PDB entry 7EIY | X-ray diffraction, 2.20 A resolution | chains A and B

== Chain A (and B) ==
Protein: Histidine decarboxylase
Organism: Homo sapiens
Notes: EC 4.1.1.22; chain B of this document is another copy of the same molecule, construct and numbering; everything in this record applies to it too
Reference sequence: P19113 (DCHS_HUMAN); residue numbers follow UniProt; this construct covers 2-477
Chain sequence (481 residues; each row starts with the number of its first residue; numbers below 1 keep their minus sign (Gly-3 is residue -3)):
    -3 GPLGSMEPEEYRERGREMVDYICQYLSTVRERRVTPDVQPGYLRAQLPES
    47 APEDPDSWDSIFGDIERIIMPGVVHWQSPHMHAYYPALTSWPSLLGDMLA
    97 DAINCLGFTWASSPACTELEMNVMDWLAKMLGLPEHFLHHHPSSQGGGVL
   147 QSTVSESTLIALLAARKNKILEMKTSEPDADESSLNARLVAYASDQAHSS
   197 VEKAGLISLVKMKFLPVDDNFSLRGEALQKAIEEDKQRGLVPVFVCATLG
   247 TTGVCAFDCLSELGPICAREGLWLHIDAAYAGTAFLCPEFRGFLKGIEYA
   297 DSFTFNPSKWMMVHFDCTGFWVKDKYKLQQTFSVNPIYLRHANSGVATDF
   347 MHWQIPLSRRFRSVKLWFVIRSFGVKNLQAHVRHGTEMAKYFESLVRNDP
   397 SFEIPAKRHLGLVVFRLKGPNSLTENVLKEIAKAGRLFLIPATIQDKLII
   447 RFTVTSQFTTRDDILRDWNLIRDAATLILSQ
Not modelled in the structure: -3 to 1, 333-340, 477 (chain B: -3 to 0, 332-342)
Sequence notes: expression tag (-3 to 1); engineered mutation Ser180 (Cys in P19113), Ser418 (Cys in P19113)
Modified positions: Cys255 (S-oxy cysteine; CSX)
Small-molecule neighbours:
  - histidine / pyridoxal phosphate, molecule 1: Trp72, Tyr80, Tyr81, Pro82, Ala83, Thr149, Val150, Ser151, His194, Ser196, Thr244, Gly246, Thr248, Asp273, Ala275, Asn302, Lys305
  - histidine / pyridoxal phosphate, molecule 2: Leu102, Phe104, Leu353, Ser354

== Interface between chain A and chain B ==
Contacting residue pairs (281; chain A residue first):
  Met2(A) - Trp87(B)
  Met2(A) - Leu91(B)  hydrophobic
  Pro4(A) - Cys19(B)  hydrophobic
  Pro4(A) - Ser23(B)
  Pro4(A) - Trp87(B)  hydrophobic
  Tyr7(A) - Val15(B)
  Tyr7(A) - Ile18(B)
  Tyr7(A) - Cys19(B)  hydrophobic
  Tyr7(A) - Trp87(B)  hydrophobic
  Arg8(A) - Val15(B)
  Arg8(A) - Asp16(B)  salt bridge
  Arg8(A) - Cys19(B)  hydrogen bond
  Arg8(A) - Gln20(B)  hydrogen bond
  Arg10(A) - Leu91(B)
  Gly11(A) - Val15(B)
  Gly11(A) - Leu91(B)
  Gly11(A) - Met94(B)
  Arg12(A) - Arg12(B)
  Arg12(A) - Asp16(B)  salt bridge
  Met14(A) - Leu91(B)
  Met14(A) - Met94(B)  hydrophobic
  Val15(A) - Tyr7(B)
  Val15(A) - Arg8(B)
  Val15(A) - Met94(B)  hydrophobic
  Asp16(A) - Arg8(B)  salt bridge
  Asp16(A) - Arg12(B)  salt bridge
  Tyr17(A) - Leu95(B)  hydrophobic
  Ile18(A) - Tyr7(B)
  Ile18(A) - Met94(B)
  Ile18(A) - Ala98(B)  hydrophobic
  Cys19(A) - Pro4(B)  hydrophobic
  Cys19(A) - Tyr7(B)  hydrophobic
  Cys19(A) - Arg8(B)
  Leu22(A) - Ala98(B)
  Pro32(A) - Pro110(B)
  Val34(A) - Trp106(B)
  Val34(A) - Pro110(B)  hydrophobic
  Gln35(A) - Trp106(B)
  Pro36(A) - Trp106(B)
  Pro36(A) - Glu114(B)
  Gly37(A) - Glu114(B)  hydrogen bond (backbone-side chain)
  Tyr38(A) - Pro110(B)  hydrophobic
  Tyr38(A) - Ala111(B)  hydrogen bond (side chain-backbone)
  Tyr38(A) - Glu114(B)  hydrogen bond (backbone-side chain)
  Leu39(A) - Glu114(B)  hydrogen bond (backbone-side chain)
  Leu39(A) - Leu115(B)
  Arg40(A) - Asn118(B)
  Arg40(A) - His136(B)
  Leu43(A) - Leu115(B)  hydrophobic
  Leu43(A) - Asn118(B)
  Leu43(A) - Trp363(B)  hydrophobic
  Pro44(A) - Trp122(B)  hydrogen bond (backbone-side chain)
  Glu45(A) - Trp122(B)
  Glu45(A) - Lys125(B)  hydrogen bond (backbone-side chain)
  Ser46(A) - Trp122(B)
  Ser46(A) - Lys125(B)  hydrogen bond
  Ala47(A) - Trp122(B)
  Ala47(A) - Met126(B)  hydrophobic
  Ala47(A) - Ile366(B)  hydrophobic
  Ala47(A) - Val371(B)  hydrophobic
  Pro48(A) - Trp122(B)
  Pro48(A) - Arg367(B)
  Pro48(A) - Gly370(B)
  Pro48(A) - Val371(B)  hydrogen bond (backbone-backbone)
  Glu49(A) - Gly370(B)
  Glu49(A) - Val371(B)  hydrogen bond (backbone-backbone)
  Glu49(A) - Lys372(B)  hydrogen bond (backbone-backbone)
  Asp50(A) - Lys372(B)  salt bridge
  Pro51(A) - Arg367(B)
  Pro51(A) - Ser368(B)
  Pro51(A) - Phe369(B)
  Pro51(A) - Asn373(B)
  Asp52(A) - Arg367(B)  salt bridge
  Trp54(A) - Leu91(B)  hydrophobic
  Trp54(A) - Phe364(B)  hydrophobic
  Ser56(A) - Arg367(B)  hydrogen bond
  Ile57(A) - Phe364(B)  hydrophobic
  Ile57(A) - Arg367(B)
  Asp60(A) - Trp363(B)
  Asp60(A) - Arg367(B)  salt bridge
  Ile61(A) - Leu95(B)  hydrophobic
  Ile65(A) - Ala111(B)
  Ile65(A) - Leu115(B)  hydrophobic
  Ile65(A) - Phe357(B)  hydrophobic
  Ile65(A) - Trp363(B)  hydrophobic
  Met66(A) - Ile99(B)  hydrophobic
  Gly68(A) - Ser109(B)
  Gly68(A) - Pro110(B)
  Gly68(A) - Ala111(B)  hydrogen bond (backbone-backbone)
  Val69(A) - Ile99(B)  hydrophobic
  Val69(A) - Ser109(B)
  Val70(A) - Cys101(B)
  Val70(A) - Ala107(B)
  Val70(A) - Ser108(B)
  Val70(A) - Ser109(B)  hydrogen bond (backbone-side chain)
  Trp72(A) - Asn100(B)
  Trp72(A) - Cys101(B)
  Trp72(A) - Leu102(B)
  Trp72(A) - Phe104(B)  hydrophobic
  Trp72(A) - Ser108(B)  hydrogen bond (side chain-backbone)
  Gln73(A) - Ala98(B)
  Gln73(A) - Ile99(B)
  Gln73(A) - Asn100(B)  hydrogen bond (side chain-backbone)
  Tyr80(A) - Phe104(B)  hydrophobic
  Tyr80(A) - Ser108(B)
  Ala83(A) - Asn100(B)  hydrogen bond (backbone-side chain)
  Leu84(A) - Asn100(B)
  Thr85(A) - Asp97(B)  hydrogen bond (side chain-backbone)
  Thr85(A) - Ala98(B)
  Thr85(A) - Asn100(B)
  Trp87(A) - Met2(B)
  Trp87(A) - Tyr7(B)  hydrophobic
  Pro88(A) - Trp54(B)  hydrophobic
  Leu90(A) - Asp97(B)
  Leu90(A) - Ala98(B)
  Leu91(A) - Met2(B)  hydrophobic
  Leu91(A) - Arg10(B)
  Leu91(A) - Gly11(B)
  Leu91(A) - Met14(B)
  Leu91(A) - Trp54(B)  hydrophobic
  Asp93(A) - Asp97(B)
  Met94(A) - Gly11(B)
  Met94(A) - Met14(B)  hydrophobic
  Met94(A) - Val15(B)  hydrophobic
  Met94(A) - Ile18(B)
  Met94(A) - Met94(B)  hydrophobic
  Leu95(A) - Tyr17(B)  hydrophobic
  Leu95(A) - Ile61(B)  hydrophobic
  Asp97(A) - Thr85(B)  hydrogen bond (backbone-side chain)
  Asp97(A) - Leu90(B)
  Asp97(A) - Asp93(B)
  Asp97(A) - His310(B)  salt bridge
  Ala98(A) - Ile18(B)  hydrophobic
  Ala98(A) - Leu22(B)
  Ala98(A) - Gln73(B)
  Ala98(A) - Thr85(B)
  Ala98(A) - Leu90(B)
  Ile99(A) - Met66(B)  hydrophobic
  Ile99(A) - Val69(B)  hydrophobic
  Ile99(A) - Gln73(B)
  Asn100(A) - Trp72(B)
  Asn100(A) - Gln73(B)  hydrogen bond (backbone-side chain)
  Asn100(A) - Ala83(B)  hydrogen bond (side chain-backbone)
  Asn100(A) - Leu84(B)
  Asn100(A) - Thr85(B)
  Asn100(A) - His310(B)
  Asn100(A) - Phe311(B)  hydrogen bond (side chain-backbone)
  Cys101(A) - Val70(B)
  Cys101(A) - Trp72(B)
  Leu102(A) - Trp72(B)
  Leu102(A) - Phe311(B)  hydrophobic
  Phe104(A) - Tyr80(B)  hydrophobic
  Trp106(A) - Val34(B)
  Trp106(A) - Gln35(B)
  Trp106(A) - Pro36(B)
  Ala107(A) - Val70(B)
  Ser108(A) - Val70(B)
  Ser108(A) - Trp72(B)  hydrogen bond (backbone-side chain)
  Ser108(A) - Tyr80(B)
  Ser109(A) - Gly68(B)
  Ser109(A) - Val69(B)
  Ser109(A) - Val70(B)  hydrogen bond (side chain-backbone)
  Pro110(A) - Tyr38(B)
  Pro110(A) - Gly68(B)
  Pro110(A) - Val70(B)
  Ala111(A) - Tyr38(B)  hydrogen bond (backbone-side chain)
  Ala111(A) - Ile65(B)
  Ala111(A) - Gly68(B)  hydrogen bond (backbone-backbone)
  Ala111(A) - Val69(B)  hydrophobic
  Glu114(A) - Pro36(B)
  Glu114(A) - Gly37(B)  hydrogen bond (side chain-backbone)
  Glu114(A) - Tyr38(B)  hydrogen bond (side chain-backbone)
  Glu114(A) - Leu39(B)  hydrogen bond (side chain-backbone)
  Leu115(A) - Leu39(B)
  Asn118(A) - Arg40(B)
  Asn118(A) - Leu43(B)
  Trp122(A) - Pro44(B)  hydrogen bond (side chain-backbone)
  Trp122(A) - Glu45(B)
  Trp122(A) - Ser46(B)
  Trp122(A) - Ala47(B)
  Trp122(A) - Pro48(B)
  Lys125(A) - Glu45(B)  hydrogen bond (side chain-backbone)
  Lys125(A) - Ser46(B)  hydrogen bond
  Met126(A) - Ala47(B)  hydrophobic
  His136(A) - Arg40(B)
  Thr149(A) - Pro352(B)
  Thr149(A) - Ser354(B)
  Ser151(A) - Pro352(B)
  Ser151(A) - Leu353(B)  hydrogen bond (side chain-backbone)
  Glu152(A) - Glu152(B)
  Glu152(A) - Ile351(B)
  Glu152(A) - Pro352(B)
  Leu155(A) - Ile351(B)  hydrophobic
  Leu159(A) - Ile203(B)  hydrophobic
  Arg162(A) - Ile203(B)  hydrogen bond (side chain-backbone)
  Arg162(A) - Leu205(B)
  Asp177(A) - Ala183(B)
  Asp177(A) - Lys207(B)  salt bridge
  Glu178(A) - Leu205(B)
  Ser179(A) - Ser179(B)  hydrogen bond (backbone-side chain)
  Ser179(A) - Asn182(B)  hydrogen bond
  Ser179(A) - Ala183(B)
  Ser179(A) - Leu205(B)
  Ser180(A) - Ala183(B)
  Asn182(A) - Ser179(B)  hydrogen bond
  Asn182(A) - Leu205(B)
  Ala183(A) - Asp177(B)
  Ala183(A) - Ser179(B)
  Ala183(A) - Ser180(B)
  His194(A) - Leu353(B)
  Glu198(A) - Val330(B)
  Lys199(A) - Phe328(B)
  Lys199(A) - Met347(B)  hydrogen bond (side chain-backbone)
  Lys199(A) - Gln350(B)  hydrogen bond (side chain-backbone)
  Lys199(A) - Ile351(B)  hydrogen bond (side chain-backbone)
  Lys199(A) - Pro352(B)  hydrogen bond (side chain-backbone)
  Leu202(A) - Thr327(B)
  Leu202(A) - Phe328(B)
  Leu202(A) - Ser329(B)
  Leu202(A) - Val330(B)
  Ile203(A) - Leu159(B)  hydrophobic
  Ile203(A) - Arg162(B)  hydrogen bond (backbone-side chain)
  Ile203(A) - Phe328(B)  hydrophobic
  Leu205(A) - Arg162(B)
  Leu205(A) - Glu178(B)
  Leu205(A) - Ser179(B)
  Leu205(A) - Asn182(B)
  His310(A) - Asp97(B)  salt bridge
  His310(A) - Asn100(B)
  Phe311(A) - Asn100(B)  hydrogen bond (backbone-side chain)
  Phe311(A) - Leu102(B)  hydrophobic
  Phe311(A) - Ser354(B)
  Phe311(A) - Arg355(B)
  Phe311(A) - Arg356(B)
  Phe328(A) - Lys199(B)
  Phe328(A) - Leu202(B)
  Phe328(A) - Ile203(B)  hydrophobic
  Ser329(A) - Leu202(B)
  Val330(A) - Glu198(B)
  Val330(A) - Leu202(B)
  Val342(A) - Pro36(B)  hydrophobic
  Val342(A) - Gly37(B)
  Ala343(A) - Pro36(B)  hydrophobic
  Met347(A) - Lys199(B)  hydrogen bond (backbone-side chain)
  Gln350(A) - Lys199(B)  hydrogen bond (backbone-side chain)
  Ile351(A) - Glu152(B)
  Ile351(A) - Leu155(B)  hydrophobic
  Ile351(A) - Lys199(B)  hydrogen bond (backbone-side chain)
  Pro352(A) - Thr149(B)
  Pro352(A) - Ser151(B)
  Pro352(A) - Glu152(B)
  Pro352(A) - Lys199(B)
  Leu353(A) - Ser151(B)  hydrogen bond (backbone-side chain)
  Leu353(A) - His194(B)
  Ser354(A) - Thr149(B)
  Ser354(A) - Phe311(B)
  Arg356(A) - Phe311(B)
  Trp363(A) - Leu43(B)  hydrophobic
  Trp363(A) - Asp60(B)
  Trp363(A) - Ile65(B)  hydrophobic
  Phe364(A) - Trp54(B)  hydrophobic
  Phe364(A) - Ile57(B)  hydrophobic
  Ile366(A) - Ala47(B)  hydrophobic
  Arg367(A) - Pro51(B)
  Arg367(A) - Asp52(B)  salt bridge
  Arg367(A) - Ser56(B)
  Arg367(A) - Ile57(B)
  Arg367(A) - Asp60(B)  salt bridge
  Ser368(A) - Pro51(B)
  Ser368(A) - Trp54(B)  hydrogen bond
  Ser368(A) - Ile57(B)
  Phe369(A) - Ser1(B)
  Phe369(A) - Pro51(B)
  Gly370(A) - Pro48(B)
  Gly370(A) - Glu49(B)
  Val371(A) - Ala47(B)  hydrophobic
  Val371(A) - Pro48(B)  hydrogen bond (backbone-backbone)
  Val371(A) - Glu49(B)  hydrogen bond (backbone-backbone)
  Lys372(A) - Glu49(B)  hydrogen bond (backbone-backbone)
  Lys372(A) - Asp50(B)  salt bridge
  Asn373(A) - Pro51(B)
Other interface residues (no listed pair), chain A (129 interface residues in all): Glu3, Tyr21, Ser23, Ile64, Thr105, Lys163, Ile166, Ser204, Asp312, Thr327, Arg355, Phe357
Other interface residues (no listed pair), chain B (131 interface residues in all): Glu3, Tyr21, Pro32, Ile64, Thr105, Lys163, Ile166, Ser204, Asp312, Ala343, Phe434

== In short ==
The interface between chain A and chain B involves 129 residues on one side and 131 on the other, with 52
hydrogen bonds and 13 salt bridges. Among the polar pairs are Arg8(A)-Asp16(B), Arg12(A)-Asp16(B) and
Asp50(A)-Lys372(B). Ligands of chain A: histidine / pyridoxal phosphate.
Chain A and chain B are both Histidine decarboxylase (Homo sapiens); the structure, Human histidine
decarboxylase mutant Y334F soaking with histidine, was determined by X-ray diffraction, deposited together
with 7EIW and 7EIX.
